PDB entry 7UJH | X-ray diffraction, 2.24 A resolution | chains A and B

Chain A (and B):
Molecule: Serine hydroxymethyltransferase
From: Glycine max
Notes: EC 2.1.2.1; chain B of this document is another copy of the same molecule, construct and numbering; everything in this record applies to it too
Reference sequence: A0A0R0IK90 (A0A0R0IK90_SOYBN); residues 1-471 here correspond to UniProt positions 71-541 (UniProt number = residue number + 70)
Chain sequence (473 residues; row label = number of the first residue in the row; numbers below 1 keep their minus sign (Ser-1 is residue -1)):
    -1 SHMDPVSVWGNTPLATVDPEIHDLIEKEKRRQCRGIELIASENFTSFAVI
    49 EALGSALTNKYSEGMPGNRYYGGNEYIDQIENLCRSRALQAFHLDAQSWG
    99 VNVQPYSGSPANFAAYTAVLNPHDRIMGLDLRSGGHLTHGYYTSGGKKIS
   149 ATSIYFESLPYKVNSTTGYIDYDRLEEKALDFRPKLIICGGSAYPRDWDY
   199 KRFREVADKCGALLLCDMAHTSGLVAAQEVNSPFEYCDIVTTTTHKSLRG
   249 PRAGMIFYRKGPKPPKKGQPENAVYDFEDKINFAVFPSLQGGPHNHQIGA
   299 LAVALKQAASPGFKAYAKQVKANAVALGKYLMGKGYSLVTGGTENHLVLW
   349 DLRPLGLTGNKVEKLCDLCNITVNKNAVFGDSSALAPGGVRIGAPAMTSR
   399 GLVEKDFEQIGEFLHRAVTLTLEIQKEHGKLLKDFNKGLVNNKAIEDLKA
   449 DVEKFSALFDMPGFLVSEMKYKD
Not modelled in the structure: 264-267, 379-383, 471 (chain B: -1, 265-268, 378-383, 470-471)
Sequence notes: expression tag (-1 to 0); engineered mutation Arg130 (Pro200 in A0A0R0IK90)

Interface between chain A and chain B:
Contacting residue pairs (203):
  His0(A) - Ala313(B)
  Met1(A) - Ala313(B)
  Met1(A) - Tyr314(B)  hydrophobic
  Met1(A) - Gln317(B)
  Met1(A) - Gly399(B)
  Asp2(A) - Gly310(B)
  Val4(A) - Ser397(B)
  Val4(A) - Arg398(B)
  Val4(A) - Asp458(B)
  Val4(A) - Met459(B)
  Val4(A) - Pro460(B)
  Trp7(A) - Phe42(B)
  Trp7(A) - Ser44(B)
  Trp7(A) - Arg247(B)
  Trp7(A) - Gln305(B)  hydrogen bond (backbone-side chain)
  Trp7(A) - Ser397(B)
  Trp7(A) - Pro460(B)  hydrophobic
  Gly8(A) - Ser44(B)
  Gly8(A) - Phe45(B)  hydrogen bond (backbone-backbone)
  Gly8(A) - Pro460(B)
  Gly8(A) - Gly461(B)  hydrogen bond (backbone-backbone)
  Asn9(A) - Phe45(B)
  Asn9(A) - Met459(B)  hydrogen bond (side chain-backbone)
  Asn9(A) - Pro460(B)
  Asn9(A) - Gly461(B)
  Asn9(A) - Phe462(B)  hydrogen bond (side chain-backbone)
  Thr10(A) - Phe45(B)
  Thr10(A) - Ala46(B)
  Pro11(A) - Phe45(B)  hydrophobic
  Pro11(A) - Glu49(B)
  Leu12(A) - Ala46(B)  hydrophobic
  Leu12(A) - Glu49(B)  hydrogen bond (backbone-side chain)
  Leu12(A) - Val301(B)  hydrophobic
  Val15(A) - Ala46(B)  hydrophobic
  Val15(A) - Lys304(B)
  Val15(A) - Gln305(B)
  Asp16(A) - Arg85(B)  salt bridge
  Asp16(A) - Ala300(B)
  Asp16(A) - Val301(B)
  Asp16(A) - Lys304(B)
  Glu18(A) - Leu81(B)
  Glu18(A) - Arg85(B)  salt bridge
  Ile19(A) - Arg85(B)
  Ile19(A) - Ala300(B)  hydrophobic
  Ile19(A) - Val301(B)  hydrophobic
  Leu22(A) - Gln77(B)
  Leu22(A) - Ile78(B)  hydrophobic
  Ile23(A) - Ser53(B)
  Ile23(A) - Leu55(B)  hydrophobic
  Lys25(A) - Tyr74(B)
  Glu26(A) - Lys58(B)
  Glu26(A) - Tyr74(B)
  Arg29(A) - Lys58(B)
  Arg29(A) - Gly71(B)  hydrogen bond (side chain-backbone)
  Gln30(A) - Ala54(B)  hydrogen bond (side chain-backbone)
  Gln30(A) - Asn57(B)  hydrogen bond
  Ser39(A) - Tyr59(B)
  Glu40(A) - Asn57(B)
  Glu40(A) - Lys58(B)
  Glu40(A) - Tyr59(B)  hydrogen bond (side chain-backbone)
  Asn41(A) - Asn57(B)
  Phe42(A) - Trp7(B)
  Phe42(A) - Asn57(B)
  Thr43(A) - Asn57(B)  hydrogen bond (backbone-side chain)
  Ser44(A) - Trp7(B)
  Ser44(A) - Gly8(B)
  Phe45(A) - Gly8(B)  hydrogen bond (backbone-backbone)
  Phe45(A) - Asn9(B)
  Ala46(A) - Thr10(B)
  Ala46(A) - Leu12(B)
  Ala46(A) - Val15(B)  hydrophobic
  Ile48(A) - Gly52(B)
  Glu49(A) - Pro11(B)
  Glu49(A) - Leu12(B)  hydrogen bond (side chain-backbone)
  Leu51(A) - Leu51(B)
  Leu51(A) - Thr56(B)
  Leu51(A) - His294(B)
  Gly52(A) - Ile48(B)
  Gly52(A) - Gly52(B)
  Ser53(A) - Ile23(B)
  Ser53(A) - Ile48(B)
  Ala54(A) - Gln30(B)  hydrogen bond (backbone-side chain)
  Leu55(A) - Ile23(B)  hydrophobic
  Thr56(A) - Thr43(B)
  Thr56(A) - Arg250(B)  hydrogen bond (backbone-side chain)
  Asn57(A) - Gln30(B)  hydrogen bond
  Asn57(A) - Glu40(B)
  Asn57(A) - Asn41(B)
  Asn57(A) - Phe42(B)
  Asn57(A) - Thr43(B)  hydrogen bond (side chain-backbone)
  Asn57(A) - Arg250(B)
  Lys58(A) - Glu26(B)
  Lys58(A) - Arg29(B)
  Lys58(A) - Glu40(B)  salt bridge
  Lys58(A) - Arg250(B)  hydrogen bond (backbone-side chain)
  Tyr59(A) - Ser39(B)
  Tyr59(A) - Glu40(B)  hydrogen bond (backbone-side chain)
  Tyr59(A) - His243(B)  hydrogen bond
  Tyr59(A) - Lys244(B)
  Tyr59(A) - Arg250(B)
  Tyr68(A) - Glu361(B)
  Tyr69(A) - Glu361(B)
  Tyr69(A) - Val371(B)
  Tyr69(A) - Asn372(B)
  Gly70(A) - Asp365(B)
  Gly71(A) - Arg29(B)  hydrogen bond (backbone-side chain)
  Gly71(A) - Asp365(B)  hydrogen bond (backbone-side chain)
  Gly71(A) - Thr370(B)
  Tyr74(A) - Lys25(B)
  Gln77(A) - Leu22(B)
  Ile78(A) - Leu22(B)  hydrophobic
  Leu81(A) - Glu18(B)
  Leu81(A) - Ile19(B)  hydrophobic
  Arg85(A) - Asp16(B)  salt bridge
  Arg85(A) - Glu18(B)  salt bridge
  Arg85(A) - Ile19(B)
  Tyr104(A) - Tyr104(B)  hydrophobic
  Tyr104(A) - Ser105(B)
  Tyr104(A) - Pro108(B)  hydrophobic
  Tyr104(A) - His292(B)
  Ser105(A) - Tyr104(B)
  Ser105(A) - His292(B)  hydrogen bond
  Ser107(A) - Leu287(B)
  Ser107(A) - Gln288(B)
  Ser107(A) - Gly289(B)  hydrogen bond (side chain-backbone)
  Pro108(A) - Tyr104(B)  hydrophobic
  Phe111(A) - Tyr153(B)  hydrophobic
  Thr115(A) - Tyr153(B)  hydrogen bond
  Pro120(A) - Ile152(B)
  Pro120(A) - Tyr153(B)  hydrophobic
  His121(A) - His121(B)  hydrogen bond
  Leu135(A) - Pro285(B)  hydrophobic
  Ile147(A) - Phe281(B)  hydrophobic
  Ile147(A) - Pro285(B)  hydrophobic
  Ile147(A) - Ser286(B)  hydrogen bond (backbone-side chain)
  Ala149(A) - Ser286(B)  hydrogen bond (backbone-backbone)
  Ala149(A) - Leu287(B)  hydrophobic
  Ile152(A) - Pro120(B)
  Tyr153(A) - Phe111(B)  hydrophobic
  Tyr153(A) - Thr115(B)  hydrogen bond
  Tyr153(A) - Pro120(B)  hydrophobic
  Tyr153(A) - Tyr153(B)  hydrophobic
  Tyr153(A) - Phe154(B)
  Phe154(A) - Tyr153(B)
  His243(A) - Tyr59(B)  hydrogen bond
  Lys244(A) - Tyr59(B)
  Arg247(A) - Trp7(B)
  Arg250(A) - Thr56(B)  hydrogen bond (side chain-backbone)
  Arg250(A) - Asn57(B)
  Arg250(A) - Lys58(B)  hydrogen bond (side chain-backbone)
  Arg250(A) - Tyr59(B)
  Arg250(A) - Pro291(B)
  Arg250(A) - His292(B)
  Phe281(A) - Ile147(B)  hydrophobic
  Pro285(A) - Leu135(B)  hydrophobic
  Pro285(A) - Ile147(B)  hydrophobic
  Ser286(A) - Ile147(B)  hydrogen bond (side chain-backbone)
  Ser286(A) - Ser148(B)
  Ser286(A) - Ala149(B)  hydrogen bond (backbone-backbone)
  Leu287(A) - Ser107(B)
  Leu287(A) - Ala149(B)  hydrophobic
  Gln288(A) - Ser107(B)
  Gly289(A) - Ser107(B)  hydrogen bond (backbone-side chain)
  Pro291(A) - Arg250(B)
  His292(A) - Tyr104(B)
  His292(A) - Ser105(B)  hydrogen bond
  His292(A) - Arg250(B)
  His292(A) - Gln295(B)
  His294(A) - Leu51(B)
  Gln295(A) - His292(B)
  Gln295(A) - Gln295(B)  hydrogen bond
  Ala300(A) - Ile19(B)  hydrophobic
  Val301(A) - Leu12(B)  hydrophobic
  Val301(A) - Asp16(B)
  Val301(A) - Ile19(B)  hydrophobic
  Lys304(A) - Val15(B)
  Lys304(A) - Asp16(B)
  Gln305(A) - Trp7(B)  hydrogen bond (side chain-backbone)
  Gln305(A) - Val15(B)
  Ala313(A) - His0(B)
  Tyr314(A) - Met1(B)  hydrophobic
  Gln317(A) - Met1(B)
  Glu361(A) - Tyr68(B)
  Glu361(A) - Tyr69(B)
  Asp365(A) - Gly70(B)
  Asp365(A) - Gly71(B)  hydrogen bond (side chain-backbone)
  Asn372(A) - Tyr69(B)
  Lys373(A) - Tyr68(B)  hydrogen bond (side chain-backbone)
  Thr396(A) - Met1(B)
  Ser397(A) - Val4(B)
  Ser397(A) - Trp7(B)
  Arg398(A) - Val4(B)
  Gly399(A) - Met1(B)
  Asp458(A) - Val4(B)
  Met459(A) - Val4(B)
  Met459(A) - Asn9(B)  hydrogen bond (backbone-side chain)
  Pro460(A) - Val4(B)
  Pro460(A) - Trp7(B)  hydrophobic
  Pro460(A) - Gly8(B)
  Pro460(A) - Asn9(B)
  Gly461(A) - Gly8(B)  hydrogen bond (backbone-backbone)
  Gly461(A) - Asn9(B)
  Phe462(A) - Asn9(B)  hydrogen bond (backbone-side chain)
Interface residues without a listed pair, chain A (108 interface residues in all): Lys27, Ile37, Ala50, Ile75, His134, Ser148, Phe284, Gly297, Gly310, Thr370, Val371, Leu463
Interface residues without a listed pair, chain B (107 interface residues in all): Asp2, Lys27, Ile37, Ala50, Glu61, Phe284, Gly297, Lys373, Thr396, Leu463

Summary:
108 residues of chain A face 107 of chain B across their interface, with 43 hydrogen bonds and 5 salt bridges.
Polar contacts include Asp16(A)-Arg85(B), Glu18(A)-Arg85(B) and Lys58(A)-Glu40(B).
Chain A and chain B are both Serine hydroxymethyltransferase (Glycine max); the structure, Structure of the
P130R single variant of serine hydroxymethyltransferase 8 from Glycine max cultivar Essex complexed ..., was
determined by X-ray diffraction, deposited together with 8DSK, 8FSD, 8DOM and 7UJI.
